PDB entry 8CAD | electron microscopy, 2.85 A resolution | chains A and D of the 6 polymer chains in the assembly

Chain A (and D):
Molecule: acidic juvenile hormone-suppressible protein 1
From: Galleria mellonella
Notes: chain D of this document is another copy of the same molecule, construct and numbering; everything in this record applies to it too
UniProtKB: A0A6J1WN20 (A0A6J1WN20_GALME); numbering as in UniProt (aligned over 1-706)
Sequence (706 residues; row label = number of the first residue in the row):
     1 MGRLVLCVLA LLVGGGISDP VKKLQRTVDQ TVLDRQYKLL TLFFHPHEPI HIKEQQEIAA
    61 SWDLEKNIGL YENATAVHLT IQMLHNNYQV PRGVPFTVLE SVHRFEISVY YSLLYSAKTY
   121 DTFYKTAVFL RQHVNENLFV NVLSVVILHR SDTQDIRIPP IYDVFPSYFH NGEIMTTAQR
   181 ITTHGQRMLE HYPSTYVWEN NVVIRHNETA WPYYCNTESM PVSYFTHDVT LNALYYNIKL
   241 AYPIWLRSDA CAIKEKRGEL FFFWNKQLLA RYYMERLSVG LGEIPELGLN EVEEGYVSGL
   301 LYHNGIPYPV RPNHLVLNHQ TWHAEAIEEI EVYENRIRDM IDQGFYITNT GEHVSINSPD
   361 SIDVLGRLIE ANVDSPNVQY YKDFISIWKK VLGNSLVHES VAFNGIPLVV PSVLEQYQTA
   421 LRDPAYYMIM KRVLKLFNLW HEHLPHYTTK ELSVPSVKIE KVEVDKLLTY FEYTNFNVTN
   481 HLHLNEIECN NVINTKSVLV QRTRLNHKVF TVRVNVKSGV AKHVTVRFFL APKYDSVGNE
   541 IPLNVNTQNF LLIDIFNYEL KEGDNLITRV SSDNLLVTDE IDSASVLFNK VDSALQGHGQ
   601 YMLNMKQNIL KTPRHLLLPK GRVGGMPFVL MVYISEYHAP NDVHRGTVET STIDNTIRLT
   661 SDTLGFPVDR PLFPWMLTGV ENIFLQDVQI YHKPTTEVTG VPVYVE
Disordered / not traced: 1-30, 487-495, 595-602, 641-652, 696-706
Glycans and other covalent adducts: glycan linked to Asn73; N-acetylglucosamine (NAG) linked to Asn477
Bound ions: Cu ion: Glu291, His314
From the paper describing this entry:
  - post-translational modification sites: Asn73, Asn477
  - Cu ion coordination: His314, His319

Chain A / chain D interface:
Contacting residue pairs (7; chain A residue first):
  Tyr214(A) - Asn539(D)  hydrogen bond
  Asn216(A) - Val537(D)
  Met220(A) - Val537(D)
  Val537(A) - Asn216(D)
  Val537(A) - Met220(D)
  Asn539(A) - Tyr214(D)  hydrogen bond
  Val623(A) - Val623(D)
Interface residues without a listed pair, chain A (8 interface residues in all): Gly538, Gly624
Interface residues without a listed pair, chain D (8 interface residues in all): Gly538, Gly624

In short:
The chain A/chain D interface involves 8 residues from each chain; the contacts include 2 hydrogen bonds. Its
one hydrogen-bonded contact is Tyr214(A)-Asn539(D). N-acetylglucosamine is covalently linked to Asn477(A).
Glu291(A) and His314(A) form the Cu ion site. The paper reports Cu ion coordination by His314(A) and
His319(A); modification sites Asn73(A) and Asn477(A).
Chain A and chain D are both acidic juvenile hormone-suppressible protein 1 (Galleria mellonella); the
structure, Cryo-EM structure of the Ceres homohexamer from Galleria mellonella saliva, was determined by
electron microscopy together with 8CA9, 8CAN and 8PO9 from the same study.
